PDB entry 7D3E | electron microscopy, 2.80 A resolution | chains A and B of the 4 polymer chains in the assembly

[Chain A]
Name: Dual oxidase 1
Source organism: Homo sapiens
Notes: EC 1.11.1.-, 1.6.3.1
Reference sequence: Q9NRD9 (DUOX1_HUMAN); residues 1-1551 here = UniProt positions 1-1551
Sequence (1551 residues; each row starts with the number of its first residue):
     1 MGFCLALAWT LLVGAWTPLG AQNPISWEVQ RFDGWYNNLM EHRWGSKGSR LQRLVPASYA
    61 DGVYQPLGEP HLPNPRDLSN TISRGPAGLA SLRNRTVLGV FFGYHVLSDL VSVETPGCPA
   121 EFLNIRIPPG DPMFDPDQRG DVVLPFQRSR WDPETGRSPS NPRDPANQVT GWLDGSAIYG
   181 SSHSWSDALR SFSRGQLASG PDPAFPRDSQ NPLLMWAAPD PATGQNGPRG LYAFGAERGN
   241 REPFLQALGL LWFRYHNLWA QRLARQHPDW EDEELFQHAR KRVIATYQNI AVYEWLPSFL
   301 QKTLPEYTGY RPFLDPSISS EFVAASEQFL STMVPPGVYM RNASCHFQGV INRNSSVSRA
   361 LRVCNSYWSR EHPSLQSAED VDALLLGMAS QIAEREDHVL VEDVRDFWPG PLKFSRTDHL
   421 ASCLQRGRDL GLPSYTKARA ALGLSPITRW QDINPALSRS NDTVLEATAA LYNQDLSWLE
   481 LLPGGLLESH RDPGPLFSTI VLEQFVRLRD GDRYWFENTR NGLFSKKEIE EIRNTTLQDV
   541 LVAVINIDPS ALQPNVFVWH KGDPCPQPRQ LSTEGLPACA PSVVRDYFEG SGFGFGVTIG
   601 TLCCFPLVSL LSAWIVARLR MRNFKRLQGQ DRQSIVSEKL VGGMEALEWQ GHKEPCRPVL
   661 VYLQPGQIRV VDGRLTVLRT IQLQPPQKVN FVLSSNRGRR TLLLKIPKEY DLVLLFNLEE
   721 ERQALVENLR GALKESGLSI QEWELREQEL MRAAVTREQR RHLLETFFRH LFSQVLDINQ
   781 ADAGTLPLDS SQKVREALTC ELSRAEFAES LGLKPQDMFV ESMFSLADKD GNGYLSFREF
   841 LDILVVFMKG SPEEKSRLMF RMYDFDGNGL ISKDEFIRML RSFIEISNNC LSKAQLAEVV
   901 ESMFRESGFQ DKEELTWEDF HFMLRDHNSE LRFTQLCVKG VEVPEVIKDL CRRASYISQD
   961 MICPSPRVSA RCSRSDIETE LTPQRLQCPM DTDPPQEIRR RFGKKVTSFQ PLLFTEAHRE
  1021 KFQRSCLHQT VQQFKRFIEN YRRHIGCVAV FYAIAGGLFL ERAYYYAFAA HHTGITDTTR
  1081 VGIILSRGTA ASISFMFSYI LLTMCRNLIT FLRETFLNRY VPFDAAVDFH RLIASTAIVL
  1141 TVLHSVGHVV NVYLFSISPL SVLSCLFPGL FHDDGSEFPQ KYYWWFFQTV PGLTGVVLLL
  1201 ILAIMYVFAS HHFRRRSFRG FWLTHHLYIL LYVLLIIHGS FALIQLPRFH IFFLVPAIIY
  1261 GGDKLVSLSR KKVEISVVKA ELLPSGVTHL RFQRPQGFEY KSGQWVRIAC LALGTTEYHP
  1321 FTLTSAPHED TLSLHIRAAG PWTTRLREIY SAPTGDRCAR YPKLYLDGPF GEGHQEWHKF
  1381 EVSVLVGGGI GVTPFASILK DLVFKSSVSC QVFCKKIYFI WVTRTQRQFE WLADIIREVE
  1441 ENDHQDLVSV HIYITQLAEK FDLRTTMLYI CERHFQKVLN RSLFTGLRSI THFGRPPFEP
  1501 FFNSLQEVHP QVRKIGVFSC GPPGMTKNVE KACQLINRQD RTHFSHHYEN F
Disordered / not traced: 1-21, 620-642, 686-688, 695-699, 737-739, 787-790, 829-832, 849-852, 905-916, 926-1011, 1355-1360
Sequence notes: variant Phe-1178 (Leu in Q9NRD9)
Swiss-Prot annotation at these positions:
  - binding site (Ca(2+)): Asp-828, Asp-830, Asn-832, Tyr-834, Glu-839, Asp-864, Asp-866, Asn-868, Glu-875
  - glycosylation (N-linked (GlcNAc...) asparagine): Asn-94, Asn-342, Asn-354, Asn-461, Asn-534
  - natural variant: Phe-1178 (L1178F: this construct carries the variant)
Cystine bridges: Cys-118/Cys-1165, Cys-345/Cys-565, Cys-364/Cys-579
Covalent attachments: N-acetylglucosamine (NAG) linked to Asn-94, Asn-342, Asn-534
Bound ions: Na+ site 1: Asp-109, Thr-170, Trp-172, Asp-174, Ser-176; Na+ site 2: Thr-332, Arg-395, Asp-397, Val-399; heme Fe site 1: His-1130, His-1225; heme Fe site 2: His-1144, His-1238
Residues lining bound ligands:
  - FAD (flavin-adenine dinucleotide): Arg-1113, Asp-1124, Val-1127, Asp-1128, Arg-1131, Arg-1214, Trp-1305, Tyr-1318, His-1319, Pro-1320, Phe-1321, Thr-1322, His-1335, Ile-1336, Arg-1337, Ala-1339, Gly-1340, Pro-1341, Trp-1342, Thr-1343, Thr-1393, Phe-1551
  - heme (HEM), molecule 1: Leu-602, Arg-1087, Ala-1090, Ile-1093, Ser-1094, Phe-1097, Thr-1141, His-1144, Ser-1145, His-1148, Phe-1186, Pro-1191, Gly-1192, Gly-1195, Val-1196, Leu-1198, Leu-1199, Leu-1202, Leu-1235, His-1238, Gly-1239, Phe-1241, Ala-1242, Leu-1243, Ile-1244, Gln-1245, Leu-1246, Pro-1247, Arg-1248, Phe-1249
  - heme (HEM), molecule 2: Phe-1097, Ile-1100, Leu-1101, Met-1104, Arg-1106, Val-1127, His-1130, Arg-1131, Ala-1134, Leu-1202, Met-1205, Tyr-1206, Ala-1209, Ser-1210, Arg-1214, Phe-1221, Trp-1222, His-1225, His-1226, Tyr-1228, Leu-1231, Tyr-1232, Tyr-1260, Lys-1264, Tyr-1318
  - N-acetylglucosamine (NAG; 2-acetamido-2-deoxy-beta-D-glucopyranose): Leu-67, His-71, Trp-478
  - NADPH (NDP; NADPH dihydro-nicotinamide-adenine-dinucleotide phosphate): Arg-1036, Glu-1039, Asn-1040, Tyr-1041, Arg-1043, Gly-1388, Gly-1389, Ile-1390, Gly-1391, Val-1422, Thr-1423, Arg-1424, Thr-1455, Gln-1456, Arg-1495, Cys-1520, Gly-1521, Pro-1522, Pro-1523, Gly-1524, Met-1525, Asn-1528, Glu-1549, Asn-1550
From the paper describing this entry:
  - Na+ coordination: Asp-109, Thr-170, Trp-172, Asp-174, Ser-176, Thr-332, Arg-395, Asp-397, Val-399
  - conformationally variable residues (domain motion): Ala-894
  - mutagenesis - D109A/D174A, T332A/D397A: abolished binding to Isoform 2 of Dual oxidase maturation factor 1 (chain B)

[Chain B]
Name: Isoform 2 of Dual oxidase maturation factor 1
Source organism: Homo sapiens
Reference sequence: Q1HG43 (DOXA1_HUMAN), isoform Q1HG43-2; numbering as in UniProt (aligned over 1-483)
Sequence (483 residues; row label = number of the first residue in the row):
     1 MATLGHTFPF YAGPKPTFPM DTTLASIIMI FLTALATFIV ILPGIRGKTR LFWLLRVVTS
    61 LFIGAAILAV NFSSEWSVGQ VSTNTSYKAF SSEWISADIG LQVGLGGVNI TLTGTPVQQL
   121 NETINYNEEF TWRLGENYAE EYAKALEKGL PDPVLYLAEK FTPRSPCGLY RQYRLAGHYT
   181 SAMLWVAFLC WLLANVMLSM PVLVYGGYML LATGIFQLLA LLFFSMATSL TSPCPLHLGA
   241 SVLHTHHGPA FWITLTTGLL CVLLGLAMAV AHRMQPHRLK AFFNQSVDED PMLEWSPEEG
   301 GLLSPRYRSM ADSPKSQDIP LSEASSTKAY YRPRRLSLVP ADVRGLAPAA LSALPGALLA
   361 QAWRALLPGL RCPKAGKESR LGPPHSPWRF GPEGCEERWA EHTGDSPRPL RGRGTGRLWR
   421 WGSKERRACG VRAMLPRLVS NSGLKRPSCL DLPKCWDYRR DARAFFHLLE PTPCVTSRHT
   481 PLI
Disordered / not traced: 1-3, 276-483
Swiss-Prot annotation at these positions:
  - glycosylation (N-linked (GlcNAc...) asparagine): Asn-84, Asn-109, Asn-121
Cystine bridges: Cys-167/Cys-234
Covalent attachments: N-acetylglucosamine (NAG) linked to Asn-84, Asn-121; glycan linked to Asn-109

[How chain A and chain B interact]
Residue-residue contacts (48):
  Asn-23(A) with Trp-94(B)
  Ile-25(A) with Trp-94(B), hydrophobic
  Ser-26(A) with Ser-92(B)
  Trp-27(A) with Ser-92(B)
  Glu-28(A) with Ala-89(B); Phe-90(B), hydrogen bond (side chain-backbone); Ser-91(B); Ser-92(B)
  Arg-31(A) with Leu-146(B); Asp-152(B), salt bridge
  Trp-35(A) with Leu-146(B)
  Tyr-36(A) with Ala-89(B), hydrophobic; Phe-90(B); Leu-146(B), hydrogen bond (side chain-backbone); Gly-149(B); Leu-155(B), hydrophobic
  Asn-38(A) with Phe-90(B)
  Leu-39(A) with Phe-90(B), hydrophobic
  Arg-150(A) with Arg-164(B)
  Ser-182(A) with Glu-159(B)
  His-183(A) with Tyr-156(B)
  Ser-184(A) with Glu-159(B); Lys-160(B); Ser-165(B); Pro-166(B)
  Trp-185(A) with Pro-166(B), hydrophobic
  Asp-187(A) with Tyr-156(B), hydrogen bond; Lys-160(B), salt bridge; Pro-235(B)
  Ala-188(A) with Pro-166(B), hydrophobic
  Phe-192(A) with His-237(B)
  Asn-211(A) with Pro-166(B)
  Leu-213(A) with Ser-165(B); Pro-166(B)
  Glu-271(A) with Ala-240(B)
  Glu-273(A) with Gly-239(B)
  Arg-513(A) with Phe-90(B)
  Gly-1169(A) with Arg-171(B), hydrogen bond (backbone-side chain)
  Leu-1170(A) with Arg-171(B), hydrogen bond (backbone-side chain)
  Val-1190(A) with Tyr-179(B)
  Ser-1240(A) with His-178(B), hydrogen bond (backbone-side chain); Tyr-179(B), hydrogen bond
  Phe-1241(A) with Leu-175(B), hydrophobic; Tyr-179(B), hydrogen bond (backbone-side chain)
  Ala-1242(A) with Leu-134(B), hydrophobic
  Leu-1246(A) with Leu-134(B), hydrophobic; Gly-135(B)
  Leu-1265(A) with Met-200(B), hydrophobic
Other interface residues (no listed pair), chain A (39 interface residues in all): Asp-33, Asn-37, His-42, Arg-43, Leu-214, His-1172, Pro-1247, Leu-1268
Other interface residues (no listed pair), chain B (34 interface residues in all): Tyr-142, Ala-145, Glu-147, Leu-150, Pro-163, Gly-168, Met-197, Tyr-205

[Summary]
The interface between chain A and chain B involves 39 residues on one side and 34 on the other, with 8
hydrogen bonds and 2 salt bridges. Polar contacts include Arg-31(A)/Asp-152(B), Asp-187(A)/Lys-160(B) and
Glu-28(A)/Phe-90(B). From the paper: D109A/D174A and T332A/D397A of chain A abolish binding to Isoform 2 of
Dual oxidase maturation factor 1 (chain B); Na+ coordination by Asp-109(A), Thr-170(A) and Trp-172(A) among
others.
Chain A is Dual oxidase 1 and chain B is Isoform 2 of Dual oxidase maturation factor 1, both from Homo
sapiens; the structure, Cryo-EM structure of human DUOX1-DUOXA1 in low-calcium state, was determined by
electron microscopy, deposited together with 7D3F.
